Entry 2IMT (X-ray diffraction, 1.49 A resolution); this record covers chain A.

Chain A:
Molecule: Apoptosis regulator BAK
From: Homo sapiens
UniProtKB: Q16611 (BAK_HUMAN); residues 16-186 here = UniProt positions 16-186
Sequence (171 residues; each row starts with the number of its first residue):
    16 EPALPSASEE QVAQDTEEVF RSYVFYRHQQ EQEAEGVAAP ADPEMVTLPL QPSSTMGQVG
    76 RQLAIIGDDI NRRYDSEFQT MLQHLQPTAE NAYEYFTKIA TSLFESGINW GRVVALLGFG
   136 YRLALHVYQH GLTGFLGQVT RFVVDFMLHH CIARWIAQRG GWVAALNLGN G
Disordered / not traced: 16-20, 184-186
Ion coordination: Zn2+: Asp-160, His-164

In short:
Asp-160 and His-164 coordinate Zn2+.
Chain A is Apoptosis regulator BAK (Homo sapiens); the structure, The X-ray Structure of a Bak Homodimer
Reveals an Inhibitory Zinc Binding Site, was determined by X-ray diffraction (same publication as 2IMS).
